Entry 2I57 (X-ray diffraction, 1.97 A resolution); this record covers chains A and B of the 4 polymer chains in the assembly.

# Chain A (and B)
Molecule: L-rhamnose isomerase
From: Pseudomonas stutzeri
Notes: EC 5.3.1.14; chain B of this document is another copy of the same molecule, construct and numbering; everything in this record applies to it too
Reference sequence: Q75WH8 (Q75WH8_PSEST); residues 1-430 here = UniProt positions 1-430
Chain sequence (438 residues; row label = number of the first residue in the row):
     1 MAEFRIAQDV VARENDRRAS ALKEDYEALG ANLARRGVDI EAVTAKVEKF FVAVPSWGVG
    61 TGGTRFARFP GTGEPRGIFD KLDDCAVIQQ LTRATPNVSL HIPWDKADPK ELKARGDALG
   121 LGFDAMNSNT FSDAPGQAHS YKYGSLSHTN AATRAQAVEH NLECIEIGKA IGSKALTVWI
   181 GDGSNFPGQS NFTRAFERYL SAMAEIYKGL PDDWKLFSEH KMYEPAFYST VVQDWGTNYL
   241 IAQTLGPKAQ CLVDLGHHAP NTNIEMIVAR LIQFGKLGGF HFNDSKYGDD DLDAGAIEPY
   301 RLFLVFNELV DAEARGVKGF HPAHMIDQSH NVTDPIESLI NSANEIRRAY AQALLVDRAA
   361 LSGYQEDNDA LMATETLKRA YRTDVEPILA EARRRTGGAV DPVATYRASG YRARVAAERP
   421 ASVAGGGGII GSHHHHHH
Unresolved in the structure: 1-3, 423-438 (chain B: 1-3, 425-438)
Differences from the reference sequence: engineered mutation N150 (Asp in Q75WH8); cloning artifact (431-432); expression tag (433-438)
Bound ions: Zn2+ site 1: E219, D254, H281, D327 (together with D-allose); Zn2+ site 2: H257, D289 (together with D-allose)
Ligand contacts: D-allose (AOS): W57, H101, W104, F131, W179, E219, K221, D254, H257, H281, D289, D327

# Chain A / chain B interface
Residue-residue contacts - 72 pairs, chain A then chain B:
  T64(A) - P225(B)
  T64(A) - F227(B)
  R65(A) - G63(B)
  R65(A) - E224(B)  salt bridge
  R65(A) - D289(B)  salt bridge
  R65(A) - D291(B)  salt bridge
  F66(A) - S132(B)
  F66(A) - W179(B)  hydrophobic
  F66(A) - K221(B)
  F66(A) - E224(B)
  A67(A) - F131(B)
  A67(A) - S132(B)
  F69(A) - F131(B)
  F69(A) - D133(B)
  F69(A) - S140(B)
  F69(A) - Y141(B)
  F69(A) - K142(B)  hydrogen bond (backbone-side chain)
  P70(A) - K142(B)
  F131(A) - A67(B)
  F131(A) - F69(B)
  S132(A) - F66(B)
  S132(A) - A67(B)
  D133(A) - F69(B)
  S140(A) - F69(B)
  Y141(A) - F69(B)
  K142(A) - F69(B)  hydrogen bond (side chain-backbone)
  K142(A) - G71(B)
  K142(A) - N331(B)
  K142(A) - V332(B)
  Y143(A) - V332(B)  hydrogen bond (side chain-backbone)
  W179(A) - F66(B)  hydrophobic
  N185(A) - L292(B)
  N185(A) - V332(B)
  F186(A) - D293(B)
  F186(A) - A296(B)  hydrophobic
  F186(A) - V332(B)  hydrophobic
  F186(A) - T333(B)
  P187(A) - A296(B)
  P187(A) - I297(B)
  K221(A) - F66(B)
  M222(A) - Y287(B)  hydrophobic
  Y223(A) - Y223(B)
  Y223(A) - Y287(B)  hydrophobic
  E224(A) - R65(B)  salt bridge
  E224(A) - F66(B)
  P225(A) - T64(B)
  F227(A) - K286(B)
  F227(A) - Y287(B)
  F227(A) - D290(B)
  F227(A) - L292(B)
  Y228(A) - K286(B)
  Y228(A) - Y287(B)  hydrogen bond (backbone-side chain)
  K286(A) - F227(B)
  K286(A) - Y228(B)
  Y287(A) - M222(B)  hydrophobic
  Y287(A) - Y223(B)  hydrophobic
  Y287(A) - F227(B)
  Y287(A) - Y228(B)  hydrogen bond (side chain-backbone)
  D289(A) - R65(B)  salt bridge
  D290(A) - F227(B)
  D291(A) - R65(B)  salt bridge
  L292(A) - N185(B)
  L292(A) - F227(B)
  D293(A) - F186(B)
  A296(A) - F186(B)  hydrophobic
  A296(A) - P187(B)
  I297(A) - P187(B)
  N331(A) - K142(B)
  V332(A) - Y143(B)
  V332(A) - N185(B)
  V332(A) - F186(B)  hydrophobic
  T333(A) - F186(B)
Interface residues without a listed pair, chain A (42 interface residues in all): G63, G71, Q189, S229, P260, S329
Interface residues without a listed pair, chain B (42 interface residues in all): P70, Q189, S229, P260, S329

# Summary
The chain A/chain B interface involves 42 residues from each chain, with 5 hydrogen bonds and 6 salt bridges.
Among the polar pairs are R65(A)-E224(B), R65(A)-D289(B) and R65(A)-D291(B). Ligands of chain A: D-allose.
E219(A), D254(A), H281(A) and D327(A) form the Zn2+ site 1.
Chain A and chain B are both L-rhamnose isomerase (Pseudomonas stutzeri); the structure, Crystal Structure of
L-Rhamnose Isomerase from Pseudomonas stutzeri in Complex with D-Allose, was determined by X-ray diffraction
together with 2HCV and 2I56 from the same study.
